2JJL - chain A; structure by X-ray diffraction, 2.30 A resolution.

== Chain A ==
Molecule: Sigma-C capsid protein
Organism: Avian reovirus
UniProt: Q992I2 (SIGC_ARVS1); residue numbers follow UniProt; this construct covers 117-326
Chain sequence (211 residues; numbered 116 to 326; the number before each row is that of its first residue):
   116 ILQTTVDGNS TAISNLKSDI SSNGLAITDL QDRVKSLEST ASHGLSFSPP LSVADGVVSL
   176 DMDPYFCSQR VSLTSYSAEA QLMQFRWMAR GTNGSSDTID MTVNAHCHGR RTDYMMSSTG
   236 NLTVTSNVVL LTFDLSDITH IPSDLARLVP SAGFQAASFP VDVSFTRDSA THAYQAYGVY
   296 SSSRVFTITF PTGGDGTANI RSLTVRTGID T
Not modelled in the structure: 116-119
Bound ions: Zn2+ site 1: D122, H287, Y289; Zn2+ site 2 near H158 (its only coordinating residue here); Zn2+ site 3 near D212 (its only coordinating residue here)

== In short ==
D122, H287 and Y289 form the Zn2+ site 1.
Chain A is Sigma-C capsid protein (Avian reovirus); the structure, Structure of avian reovirus sigmaC117-326,
P321 crystal form, was determined by X-ray diffraction together with 2VRS from the same study.
